PDB entry 4ENZ | X-ray diffraction, 2.60 A resolution | chain A

# Chain A
Protein: Ceruloplasmin
Organism: Homo sapiens
Notes: EC 1.16.3.1
UniProtKB: P00450 (CERU_HUMAN); residues -18 to 1046 here correspond to UniProt positions 1-1065 (UniProt number = residue number + 19)
Sequence (1065 residues; row label = number of the first residue in the row; numbers below 1 keep their minus sign (Met-18 is residue -18)):
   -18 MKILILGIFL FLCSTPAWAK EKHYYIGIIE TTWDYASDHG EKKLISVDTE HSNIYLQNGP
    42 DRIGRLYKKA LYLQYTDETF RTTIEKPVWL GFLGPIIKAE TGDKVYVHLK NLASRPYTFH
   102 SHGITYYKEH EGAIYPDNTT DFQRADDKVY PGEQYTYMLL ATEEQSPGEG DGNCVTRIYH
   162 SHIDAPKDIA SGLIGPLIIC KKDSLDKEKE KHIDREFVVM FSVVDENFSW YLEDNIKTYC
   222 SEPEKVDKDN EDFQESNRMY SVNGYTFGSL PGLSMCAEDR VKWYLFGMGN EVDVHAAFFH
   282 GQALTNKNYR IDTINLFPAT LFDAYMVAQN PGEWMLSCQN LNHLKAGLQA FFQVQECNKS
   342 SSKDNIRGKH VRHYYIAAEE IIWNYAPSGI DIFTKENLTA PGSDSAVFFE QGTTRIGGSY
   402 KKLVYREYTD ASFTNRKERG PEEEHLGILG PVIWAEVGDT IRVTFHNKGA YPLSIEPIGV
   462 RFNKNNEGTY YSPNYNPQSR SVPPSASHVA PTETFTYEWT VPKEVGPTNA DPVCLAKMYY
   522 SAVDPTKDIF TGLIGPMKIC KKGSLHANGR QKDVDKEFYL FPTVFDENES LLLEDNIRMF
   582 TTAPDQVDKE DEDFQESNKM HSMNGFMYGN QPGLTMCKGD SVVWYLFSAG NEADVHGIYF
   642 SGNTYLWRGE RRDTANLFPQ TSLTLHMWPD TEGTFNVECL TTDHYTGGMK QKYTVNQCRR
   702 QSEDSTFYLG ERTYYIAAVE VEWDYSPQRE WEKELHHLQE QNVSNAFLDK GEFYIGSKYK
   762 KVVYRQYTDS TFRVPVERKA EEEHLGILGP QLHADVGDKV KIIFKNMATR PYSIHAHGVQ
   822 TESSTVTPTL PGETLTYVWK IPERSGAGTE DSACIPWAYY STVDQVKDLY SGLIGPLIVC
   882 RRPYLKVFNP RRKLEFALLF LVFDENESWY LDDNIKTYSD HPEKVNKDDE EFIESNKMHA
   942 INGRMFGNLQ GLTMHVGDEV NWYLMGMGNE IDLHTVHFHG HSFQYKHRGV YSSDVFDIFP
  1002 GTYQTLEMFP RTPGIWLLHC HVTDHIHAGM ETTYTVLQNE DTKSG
Unresolved in the structure: -18 to 0, 476-482, 886-889, 1041-1046
Swiss-Prot annotation at these positions:
  - active site: Cys680 (Nucleophile)
  - binding site (Na(+)): Tyr36, Gly45, Tyr48, Ser237, Phe389, Gly398, Tyr401, Ser598, Phe748, Gly757, Tyr760, Ser936
  - binding site (Cu(2+)): His101, His103, His161, His163, His276, Cys319, His324, His637, Cys680, His685, Met690, His975, His978, His980, His1020, Cys1021, His1022, His1026, Met1031
  - binding site (O2): His101, His161, His978, His980, His1022
  - binding site (Ca(2+)): Lys109, Gln124, Asp127, Asp128
  - modified residue: Ser703 (Phosphoserine)
  - glycosylation (N-linked (GlcNAc...) asparagine): Asn119 (complex), Asn339 (complex), Asn378 (complex), Asn569, Asn743 (complex), Asn907
Cystine bridges: Cys155-Cys181, Cys257-Cys338, Cys515-Cys541, Cys618-Cys699, Cys855-Cys881
Glycans and other covalent adducts: N-acetylglucosamine (NAG) linked to Asn119, Asn378
Metal / ion sites: Na+: Tyr36, Gly45, Tyr48, Ser237; Cu ion site 1: His101, His978 (together with oxygen molecule); Cu ion site 2: His103, His161, His1022 (together with oxygen molecule); Ca2+: Lys109, Gln124, Asp127, Asp128; Cu ion site 3: His163, His980, His1020 (together with oxygen molecule); Cu ion site 4: His276, Cys319, His324; Cu ion site 5: His637, Cys680, His685; Cu ion site 6: His975, Cys1021, His1026
Ligand contacts:
  - oxygen atom (O): His101, Ser102, His103, Tyr107, His978, Phe979, His980, Gly981
  - oxygen molecule (OXY): His101, His103, His161, His163, His978, His980, His1020, His1022
From the paper describing this entry:
  - conformationally variable residues (side-chain flip): His667
  - contacts within the chain: Ser622-His667 (hydrogen bond), Arg893-Asp959 (hydrogen bond)
  - post-translational modification sites: Asn119

# Overview
Chain A binds oxygen atom and oxygen molecule. N-acetylglucosamine is covalently linked to Asn119 and Asn378.
The Na+ site is built by Tyr36, Gly45, Tyr48 and Ser237. UniProt lists active-site residue Cys680, 12
Na+-binding residues, 19 Cu2+-binding residues and 5 O2-binding residues. From the paper: a modification site
at Asn119; conformational variability at His667.
Chain A is Ceruloplasmin (Homo sapiens); the structure, Structure of human ceruloplasmin at 2.6 A resolution,
was determined by X-ray diffraction (same publication as 4EJX).
